1OHB - chain A; structure by X-ray diffraction, 1.90 A resolution.

== Chain A ==
Name: Acetylglutamate kinase
From: Escherichia coli BL21(DE3)
Notes: EC 2.7.2.8
UniProt: P11445 (ARGB_ECOLI); residue numbers follow UniProt; this construct covers 1-258
Amino-acid sequence (258 residues; row label = number of the first residue in the row):
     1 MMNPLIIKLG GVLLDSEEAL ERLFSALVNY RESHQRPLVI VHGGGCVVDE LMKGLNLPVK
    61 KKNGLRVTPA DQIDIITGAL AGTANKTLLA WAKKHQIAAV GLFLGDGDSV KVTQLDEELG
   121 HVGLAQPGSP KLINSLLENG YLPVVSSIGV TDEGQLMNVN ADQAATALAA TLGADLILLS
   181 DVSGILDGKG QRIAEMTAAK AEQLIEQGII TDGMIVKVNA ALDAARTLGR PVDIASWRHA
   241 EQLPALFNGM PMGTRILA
Residues lining bound ligands: ADP (adenosine-5'-diphosphate): K8, G10, G11, S180, D181, V182, G184, I185, L186, I209, I210, T211, M214, K217

== Summary ==
Bound to chain A: ADP.
Chain A is Acetylglutamate kinase (Escherichia coli BL21(DE3)); the structure, Acetylglutamate kinase from
Escherichia coli complexed with ADP and sulphate, was determined by X-ray diffraction (same publication as
1OH9 and 1OHA).
